Entry 8ZNO (electron microscopy, 3.02 A resolution); this record covers chains P and Q of the 20 polymer chains in the assembly.

[Chain P]
Protein: Cytochrome c domain-containing protein
Source organism: Arachis hypogaea
UniProtKB: A0A445B1W5 (A0A445B1W5_ARAHY); residues 66-307 here correspond to UniProt positions 63-304 (UniProt number = residue number - 3)
Sequence (242 residues; numbered 66 to 307; the number before each row is that of its first residue):
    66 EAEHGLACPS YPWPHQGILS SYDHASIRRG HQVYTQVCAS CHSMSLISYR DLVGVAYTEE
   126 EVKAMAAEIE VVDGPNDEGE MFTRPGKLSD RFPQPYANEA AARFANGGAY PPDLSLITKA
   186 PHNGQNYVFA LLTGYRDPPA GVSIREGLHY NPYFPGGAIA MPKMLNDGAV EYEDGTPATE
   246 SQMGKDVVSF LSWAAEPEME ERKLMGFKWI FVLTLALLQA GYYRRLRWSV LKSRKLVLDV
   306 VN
Construct notes: conflict Gln81 (Asn78 in A0A445B1W5), Glu125 (Asp122 in A0A445B1W5), Pro186 (Arg183 in A0A445B1W5), Ser246 (Ala243 in A0A445B1W5)
Bound ions: heme c Fe near His107 (its only coordinating residue here)
Ligand contacts:
  - 1,2-Distearoyl-sn-glycerophosphoethanolamine (3PE): Gly82, Phe272, Ile275, Phe276, Thr279
  - heme c (HEC): Val102, Cys103, Cys106, His107, Asn171, Ala174, Tyr175, Pro176, Pro177, Leu179, Ile182, Tyr192, Val193, Leu196, Leu197, Phe219, Ile224, Ala225, Met226, Pro227, Met229, Leu230, Val252
  - 1,2-diacyl-sn-glycero-3-phosphocholine (PC1): Leu280, Leu283, Tyr287

[Chain Q]
Protein: Cytochrome b-c1 complex subunit Rieske, mitochondrial
Source organism: Arachis hypogaea
Notes: EC 7.1.1.8
UniProtKB: A0A445CTC8 (A0A445CTC8_ARAHY); residue numbers follow UniProt; this construct covers 72-267
Sequence (196 residues; numbered 72 to 267; the number before each row is that of its first residue):
    72 EIPATVAAVK NPSSKIVYDE HNHERYPPGD PSKRAFAYFV LTGGRFVYAS LVRLLILKFV
   132 LSMSASKDVL ALASLEVDLS SIEPGTTVTV KWRGKPVFIR RRTEDDIKLA NSVDVGSLRD
   192 PQQDAERVKN PEWLIVIGVC THLGCIPLPN AGDFGGWFCP CHGSHYDISG RIRKGPAPYN
   252 LEVPTYTFLE ENKLLI
Cystine bridges: Cys216-Cys232
Bound ions: 2Fe-2S cluster Fe: Cys211, Cys230
Ligand contacts:
  - 1,2-Distearoyl-sn-glycerophosphoethanolamine (3PE): Val131, Leu132, Ser135
  - 2Fe-2S cluster (FES): Cys211, His213, Leu214, Gly215, Cys216, Pro218, Cys230, Cys232, His233, Gly234, Ser235
  - 1,2-diacyl-sn-glycero-3-phosphocholine (PC1): Phe107, Val111, Gly114, Gly115, Phe117, Val118

[Chain P / chain Q interface]
Pairs across the interface (25; chain P residue first):
  Arg115(P) - Asp139(Q)
  Arg115(P) - Ala142(Q)
  Lys152(P) - Leu146(Q)
  Ser154(P) - Leu143(Q)
  Trp274(P) - Ser121(Q)
  Trp274(P) - Leu122(Q)  hydrophobic
  Trp274(P) - Leu125(Q)
  Val277(P) - Val118(Q)  hydrophobic
  Leu278(P) - Leu122(Q)  hydrophobic
  Ala281(P) - Val118(Q)  hydrophobic
  Ala281(P) - Tyr119(Q)
  Gln284(P) - Val111(Q)
  Gln284(P) - Leu112(Q)
  Gln284(P) - Gly115(Q)
  Gln284(P) - Tyr119(Q)
  Tyr287(P) - Val111(Q)  hydrophobic
  Ser294(P) - His94(Q)
  Lys297(P) - Asn93(Q)
  Ser298(P) - Tyr89(Q)
  Ser298(P) - Asp90(Q)  hydrogen bond (backbone-backbone)
  Arg299(P) - Asp90(Q)
  Lys300(P) - Val88(Q)
  Val302(P) - Ala75(Q)
  Asp304(P) - Pro74(Q)
  Asp304(P) - Thr76(Q)
Also at the interface, not in a pair above, chain P (20 interface residues in all): Met270, Ala285, Tyr288, Arg290
Also at the interface, not in a pair above, chain Q (23 interface residues in all): Ala108, Lys129, Lys138

[In short]
20 residues of chain P face 23 of chain Q across their interface; the contacts include 1 hydrogen bond. Its
one hydrogen bond, Ser298(P)-Asp90(Q), is backbone to backbone. 1,2-diacyl-sn-glycero-3-phosphocholine is
bound between chain P and chain Q. Chain P binds 1,2-Distearoyl-sn-glycerophosphoethanolamine and heme c.
Chain P is Cytochrome c domain-containing protein and chain Q is Cytochrome b-c1 complex subunit Rieske,
mitochondrial, both from Arachis hypogaea; the structure, Cryo-EM structure of Arachis hypogaea bc1 complex,
was determined by electron microscopy.
